6PVW - chain A; structure by X-ray diffraction, 1.60 A resolution.

[Chain A]
Molecule: Ribonuclease pancreatic
Source organism: Bos taurus
Notes: EC 4.6.1.18
UniProt: P61823 (RNAS1_BOVIN); residues 1-124 here correspond to UniProt positions 27-150 (UniProt number = residue number + 26)
Chain sequence (124 residues; numbered 1 to 124; the number before each row is that of its first residue):
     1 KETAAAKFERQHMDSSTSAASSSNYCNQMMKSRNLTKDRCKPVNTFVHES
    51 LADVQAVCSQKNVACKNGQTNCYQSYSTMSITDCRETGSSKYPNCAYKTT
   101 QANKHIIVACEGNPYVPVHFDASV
Disulfide bonds: C26-C84, C40-C95, C58-C110, C65-C72
Residues lining bound ligands: OZV (5'-O-[(R)-hydroxy{[(4R,8S)-4,6,8-trihydroxy-2,4,6,8-tetraoxo-1,3,5,7,2lambda~5~,4lambda~5~,6lambda~5~,8lambda~5~-tetroxatetraphosphocan-2-yl]oxy}phosphoryl]adenosine): K7, Q11, H12, K41, N44, C65, N67, Q69, N71, C72, A109, E111, V118, H119, F120
Curated features (UniProtKB/Swiss-Prot):
  - active site: H12 (Proton acceptor), H119 (Proton donor)
  - binding site (substrate): K7, R10, K41 to T45, K66, R85
  - glycosylation: K1 (N-linked (Glc) (glycation) lysine), K7 (N-linked (Glc) (glycation) lysine), N34 (N-linked (GlcNAc...) asparagine), K37 (N-linked (Glc) (glycation) lysine), K41 (N-linked (Glc) (glycation) lysine)
From the paper describing this entry:
  - binding site for OZV: K7

[Overview]
Ligands of chain A: compound OZV. UniProt lists active-site residues H12 and H119 and 9 substrate-binding
residues. The paper reports a binding site for OZV at K7.
Chain A is Ribonuclease pancreatic (Bos taurus); the structure, RNase A in complex with cp4pA, was determined
by X-ray diffraction, deposited together with 6PVU, 6PVV and 6PVX.
